Entry 7VRT (electron microscopy, 5.10 A resolution (low resolution: residue-level contacts below are approximate; hydrogen-bond / salt-bridge calls are withheld)); this record covers chains fc and hl of the 191 polymer chains in the assembly.

== Chain fc ==
Name: Major capsid protein
Source organism: Enterobacteria phage T4
UniProtKB: P04535 (CAPSH_BPT4); residues 1-521 here = UniProt positions 1-521
Sequence (521 residues; each row starts with the number of its first residue):
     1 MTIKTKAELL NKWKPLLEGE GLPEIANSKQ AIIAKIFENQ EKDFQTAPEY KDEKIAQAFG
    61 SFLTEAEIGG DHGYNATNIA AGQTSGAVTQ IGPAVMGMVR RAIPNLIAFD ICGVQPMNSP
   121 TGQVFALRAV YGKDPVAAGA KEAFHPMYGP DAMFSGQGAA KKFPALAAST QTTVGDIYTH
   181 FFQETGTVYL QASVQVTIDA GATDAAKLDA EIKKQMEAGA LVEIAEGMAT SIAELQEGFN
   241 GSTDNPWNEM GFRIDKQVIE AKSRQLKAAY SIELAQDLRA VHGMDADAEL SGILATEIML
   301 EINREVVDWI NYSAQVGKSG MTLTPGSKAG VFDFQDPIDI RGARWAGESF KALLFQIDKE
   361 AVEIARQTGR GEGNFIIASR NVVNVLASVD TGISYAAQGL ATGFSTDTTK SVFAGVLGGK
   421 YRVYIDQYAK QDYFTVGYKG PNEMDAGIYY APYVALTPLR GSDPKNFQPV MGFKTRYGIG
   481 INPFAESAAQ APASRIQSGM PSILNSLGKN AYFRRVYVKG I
Unresolved in the structure: 1-108, 132-160, 486-502

== Chain hl ==
Name: Capsid vertex protein
Source organism: Enterobacteria phage T4
UniProtKB: P19896 (CAPSP_BPT4); numbering as in UniProt (aligned over 1-427)
Sequence (427 residues; row label = number of the first residue in the row):
     1 MAKINELLRE STTTNSNSIG RPNLVALTRA TTKLIYSDIV ATQRTNQPVA AFYGIKYLNP
    61 DNEFTFKTGA TYAGEAGYVD REQITELTEE SKLTLNKGDL FKYNNIVYKV LEDTPFATIE
   121 ESDLELALQI AIVLLKVRLF SDAASTSKFE SSDSEIADAR FQINKWQTAV KSRKLKTGIT
   181 VELAQDLEAN GFDAPNFLED LLATEMADEI NKDILQSLIT VSKRYKVTGI TDSGFIDLSY
   241 ASAPEAGRSL YRMVCEMVSH IQKESTYTAT FCVASARAAA ILAASGWLKH KPEDDKYLSQ
   301 NAYGFLANGL PLYCDTNSPL DYVIVGVVEN IGEKEIVGSI FYAPYTEGLD LDDPEHVGAF
   361 KVVVDPESLQ PSIGLLVRYA LSANPYTVAK DEKEARIIDG GDMDKMAGRS DLSVLLGVKL
   421 PKIIIDE
Unresolved in the structure: 1-20, 60-68, 348-359, 423-427

== Interface between chain fc and chain hl ==
Contacting residue pairs (15; chain fc residue first):
  Pro-120(fc) with Ala-189(hl)
  Ser-263(fc) with Gln-185(hl)
  Gln-265(fc) with Glu-182(hl); Gln-185(hl)
  Tyr-453(fc) with Glu-188(hl); Ala-189(hl)
  Gly-461(fc) with Pro-366(hl)
  Ser-462(fc) with Pro-366(hl); Glu-367(hl); Ser-368(hl)
  Asp-463(fc) with Ser-368(hl)
  Val-470(fc) with Ser-368(hl); Leu-369(hl)
  Lys-474(fc) with Glu-188(hl)
  Arg-476(fc) with Gln-185(hl)
Interface residues without a listed pair, chain fc (12 interface residues in all): Lys-267, Arg-460

== Overview ==
The interface between chain fc and chain hl involves 12 residues on one side and 8 on the other.
Here chain fc is Major capsid protein and chain hl is Capsid vertex protein, both from Enterobacteria phage
T4. Entry 7VRT (The unexpanded head structure of phage T4) was determined by electron microscopy together with
7VS5 from the same study.
